PDB entry 5T90 | X-ray diffraction, 2.80 A resolution | chains D and I of the 10 polymer chains in the assembly

Chain D:
Name: Acetylcholine-binding protein
From: Lymnaea stagnalis
UniProtKB: P58154 (ACHP_LYMST); residues 1-210 here correspond to UniProt positions 20-229 (UniProt number = residue number + 19)
Amino-acid sequence (210 residues; numbered 1 to 210; the number before each row is that of its first residue):
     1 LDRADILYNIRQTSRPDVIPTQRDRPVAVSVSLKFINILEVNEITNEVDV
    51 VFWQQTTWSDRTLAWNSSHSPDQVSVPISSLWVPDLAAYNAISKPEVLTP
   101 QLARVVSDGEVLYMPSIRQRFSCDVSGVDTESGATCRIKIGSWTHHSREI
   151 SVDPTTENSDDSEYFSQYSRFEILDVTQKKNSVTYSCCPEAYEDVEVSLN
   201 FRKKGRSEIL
Disordered / not traced: 44, 126, 155-156, 205-210
Curated features (UniProtKB/Swiss-Prot):
  - glycosylation: Asn66 (N-linked (GlcNAc...) asparagine)
Disulfide bonds: Cys123-Cys136, Cys187-Cys188
From the paper describing this entry:
  - mutagenesis - Q55K: unchanged binding to R10F-LsIA
  - mutagenesis - Q55K (15-fold): decreased binding to R10M-LsIA

Chain I:
Name: LsIA
Amino-acid sequence (18 residues; row label = number of the first residue in the row):
     1 SGCCSNPACRVNNPNICX
Disordered / not traced: 15-16
Modified / non-standard residues: NH2 (amino group) at position 18
Disulfide bonds: Cys3-Cys9, Cys4-Cys17
From the paper describing this entry:
  - mutagenesis - R10D (>1000-fold), N12L (10-fold): decreased binding to Ac-AChBP
  - mutagenesis - R10F, R10M: increased binding to Ac-AChBP
  - mutagenesis - R10M (2.4-fold): decreased binding to Ls-AChBP
  - mutagenesis - R10F (2.0-fold): increased binding to Ls-AChBP
  - mutagenesis - R10D, N12L: abolished binding to Ls-AChBP
  - mutagenesis - N12D (>2,500 fold), N12Q (10-fold): decreased binding to both AChBPs

How chain D and chain I interact:
Contacting residue pairs - 20 pairs, chain D then chain I:
  Lys34(D) with Arg10(I)
  Trp53(D) with Ser5(I); Pro7(I), hydrophobic
  Gln55(D) with Arg10(I), hydrogen bond; Cys17(I); NH2_18(I)
  Gln73(D) with Asn12(I), hydrogen bond (side chain-backbone)
  Arg104(D) with Val11(I); Asn12(I), hydrogen bond
  Glu110(D) with Pro14(I)
  Leu112(D) with Arg10(I); Val11(I); Pro14(I), hydrophobic
  Met114(D) with Pro7(I), hydrophobic; Arg10(I); Val11(I), hydrophobic
  Glu163(D) with Ser5(I)
  Tyr164(D) with Cys4(I), hydrogen bond (side chain-backbone); Ser5(I); Arg10(I), hydrogen bond
Other interface residues (no listed pair), chain D (11 interface residues in all): Ser32
Other interface residues (no listed pair), chain I (10 interface residues in all): Asn6

In short:
11 residues of chain D face 10 of chain I across their interface; the contacts include 5 hydrogen bonds. Among
the polar pairs are Gln55(D)-Arg10(I), Gln73(D)-Asn12(I) and Arg104(D)-Asn12(I). The paper reports that R10D
and N12L of chain I reduce binding to Ac-AChBP; R10F and R10M of chain I increase binding to Ac-AChBP; 7
substitutions were tested in all.
Here chain D is Acetylcholine-binding protein (Lymnaea stagnalis) and chain I is LsIA. Entry 5T90 (Structural
mechanisms for alpha-conotoxin selectivity at the human alpha3beta4 nicotinic acetylcholine receptor) was
determined by X-ray diffraction.
